6FDU - chain A; structure by X-ray diffraction, 2.30 A resolution.

== Chain A ==
Name: Deubiquitinase and deneddylase Dub1
From: Chlamydia trachomatis serovar L2 (strain 434/Bu / ATCC VR-902B)
Notes: EC 3.4.22.-
UniProt: B0B9A0 (CDUB1_CHLT2); residues 155-401 here = UniProt positions 155-401
Chain sequence (266 residues; row label = number of the first residue in the row):
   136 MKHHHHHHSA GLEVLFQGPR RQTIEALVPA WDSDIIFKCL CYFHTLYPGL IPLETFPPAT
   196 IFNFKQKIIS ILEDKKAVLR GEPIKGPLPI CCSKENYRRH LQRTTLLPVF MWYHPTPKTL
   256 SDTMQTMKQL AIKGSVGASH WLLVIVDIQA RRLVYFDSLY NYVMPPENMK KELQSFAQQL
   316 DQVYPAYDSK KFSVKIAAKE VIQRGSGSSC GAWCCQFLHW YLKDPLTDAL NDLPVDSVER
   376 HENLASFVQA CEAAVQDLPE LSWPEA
Disordered / not traced: 136-161
Sequence notes: initiating methionine (136); expression tag (137-154)
Curated features (UniProtKB/Swiss-Prot):
  - active site: His275, Asp292, Cys345

== Summary ==
From UniProt: 3 active-site residues.
Chain A is Deubiquitinase and deneddylase Dub1 (Chlamydia trachomatis serovar L2 (strain 434/Bu / ATCC
VR-902B)); the structure, Structure of Chlamydia trachomatis effector protein Cdu1 bound to Compound 3, was
determined by X-ray diffraction, deposited together with 6FDQ.
